4TRY - chains A and D; structure by X-ray diffraction, 2.75 A resolution.

== Chain A ==
Name: Beta-secretase 1
Source organism: Homo sapiens
Notes: EC 3.4.23.46; fragment: beta-site amyloid precursor protein-converting enzyme
UniProt: P56817 (BACE1_HUMAN); residues 60-447 here = UniProt positions 60-447
Chain sequence (388 residues; row label = number of the first residue in the row):
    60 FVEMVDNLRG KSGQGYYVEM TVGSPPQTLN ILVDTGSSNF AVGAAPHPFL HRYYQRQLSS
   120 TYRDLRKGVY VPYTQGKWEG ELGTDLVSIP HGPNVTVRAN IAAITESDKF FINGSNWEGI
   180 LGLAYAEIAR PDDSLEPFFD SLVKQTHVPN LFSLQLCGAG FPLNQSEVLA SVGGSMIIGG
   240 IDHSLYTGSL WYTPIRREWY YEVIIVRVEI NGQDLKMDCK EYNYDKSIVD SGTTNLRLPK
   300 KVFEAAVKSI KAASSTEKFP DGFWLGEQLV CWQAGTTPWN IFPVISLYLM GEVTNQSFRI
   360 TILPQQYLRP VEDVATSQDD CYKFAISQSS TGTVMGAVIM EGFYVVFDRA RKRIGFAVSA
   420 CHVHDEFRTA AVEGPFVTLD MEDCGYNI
Disordered / not traced: 447
Disulfide bonds: Cys216-Cys420, Cys278-Cys443, Cys330-Cys380
UniProt features mapped onto this chain:
  - active site: Asp93, Asp289
  - modified residue (N6-acetyllysine): Lys126, Lys275, Lys279, Lys285, Lys299, Lys300, Lys307
  - glycosylation (N-linked (GlcNAc...) asparagine): Asn153, Asn172, Asn223, Asn354

== Chain D ==
Name: Glu-ile-tih-thc-nva
Chain sequence (4 residues; row label = number of the first residue in the row):
     1 EIXX
Modified positions: TIH (beta(2-thienyl)alanine) at position 3; 36D (N-[(2R,3S)-3-amino-2-hydroxy-4-(thiophen-2-yl)butanoyl]-L-norvaline) at position 4

== Chain A / chain D interface ==
Contacting residue pairs (30):
  Ser71(A) - Ile2(D)
  Gly72(A) - Glu1(D)  hydrogen bond (backbone-backbone)
  Gly72(A) - Ile2(D)
  Gln73(A) - Ile2(D)
  Gly74(A) - Ile2(D)
  Asp93(A) - 36D_4(D)
  Gly95(A) - 36D_4(D)
  Tyr132(A) - TIH_3(D)
  Tyr132(A) - 36D_4(D)
  Thr133(A) - TIH_3(D)  hydrogen bond (backbone-backbone)
  Thr133(A) - 36D_4(D)
  Gln134(A) - Glu1(D)  hydrogen bond (side chain-backbone)
  Gln134(A) - TIH_3(D)  hydrogen bond (backbone-backbone)
  Gln134(A) - 36D_4(D)
  Phe169(A) - 36D_4(D)
  Ile179(A) - 36D_4(D)
  Tyr259(A) - 36D_4(D)
  Ile287(A) - 36D_4(D)
  Asp289(A) - 36D_4(D)
  Gly291(A) - Ile2(D)
  Gly291(A) - TIH_3(D)
  Gly291(A) - 36D_4(D)
  Thr292(A) - Ile2(D)
  Thr292(A) - TIH_3(D)
  Thr292(A) - 36D_4(D)
  Thr293(A) - Glu1(D)
  Thr293(A) - Ile2(D)  hydrogen bond (backbone-backbone)
  Asn294(A) - Glu1(D)  hydrogen bond
  Arg296(A) - TIH_3(D)
  Arg296(A) - 36D_4(D)
Other interface residues (no listed pair), chain A (26 interface residues in all): Leu91, Ile171, Ser290, Arg368, Lys382, Thr390, Val393

== Summary ==
26 residues of chain A and 4 residues of chain D are in contact, with 6 hydrogen bonds. Polar pairs include
Gln134(A)-Glu1(D), Asn294(A)-Glu1(D) and Gly72(A)-Glu1(D). From UniProt: active-site residues Asp93(A) and
Asp289(A) on chain A.
Here chain A is Beta-secretase 1 (Homo sapiens) and chain D is Glu-ile-tih-thc-nva. Entry 4TRY (Structure of
BACE1 complex with a HEA-type inhibitor) was determined by X-ray diffraction.
